Entry 3NM1 (X-ray diffraction, 3.21 A resolution); this record covers chains C and D of the 6 polymer chains in the assembly.

[Chain C (and D)]
Name: Thiamine biosynthetic bifunctional enzyme
From: Candida glabrata
Notes: EC 2.5.1.3, 2.7.1.50; chain D of this document is another copy of the same molecule, construct and numbering; everything in this record applies to it too
UniProt: Q6FV03 (Q6FV03_CANGA); numbering as in UniProt (aligned over 1-540)
Amino-acid sequence (540 residues; each row starts with the number of its first residue):
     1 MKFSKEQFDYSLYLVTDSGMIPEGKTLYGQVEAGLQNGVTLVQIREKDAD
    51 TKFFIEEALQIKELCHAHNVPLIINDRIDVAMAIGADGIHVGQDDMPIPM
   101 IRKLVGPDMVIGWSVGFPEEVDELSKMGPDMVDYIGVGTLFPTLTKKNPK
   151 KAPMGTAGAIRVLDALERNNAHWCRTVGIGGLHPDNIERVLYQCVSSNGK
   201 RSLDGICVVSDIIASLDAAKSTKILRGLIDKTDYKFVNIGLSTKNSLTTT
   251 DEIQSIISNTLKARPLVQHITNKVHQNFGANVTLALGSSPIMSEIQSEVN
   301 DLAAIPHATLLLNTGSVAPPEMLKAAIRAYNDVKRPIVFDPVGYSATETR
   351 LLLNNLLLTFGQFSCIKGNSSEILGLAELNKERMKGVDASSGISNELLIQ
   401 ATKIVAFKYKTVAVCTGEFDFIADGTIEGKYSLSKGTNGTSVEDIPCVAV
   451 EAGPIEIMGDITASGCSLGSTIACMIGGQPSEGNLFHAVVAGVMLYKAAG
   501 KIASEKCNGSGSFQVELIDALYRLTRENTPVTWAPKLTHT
Not modelled in the structure: 1, 107-108, 130-131, 243-245, 380-393, 435-436, 456-464
Bound ions: Mg2+: Asp76, Asp95 (together with pyrophosphate)
Residues lining bound ligands:
  - 3NM (4-methyl-5-[2-(phosphonooxy)ethyl]-1,3-thiazole-2-carboxylic acid): Arg45, Gly138, Thr139, Thr143, Thr145, Lys146, Lys151, Ile179, Gly180, Gly181, His183, Val208, Val209, Ser210
  - IFP (2-trifluoromethyl-5-methylene-5H-pyrimidin-4-ylideneamine): Tyr13, Val15, Gln43, Arg45, Asn75, His90, Ser114, Tyr134, Gly136, Val177, Ile179, Cys207
  - pyrophosphate (POP): Arg45, Lys47, Asn75, Asp76, Val91, Gly92, Gln93, Asp95, Ser114, Lys146
Reported in the primary citation:
  - binding site for 3NM: Lys146, Lys151
  - catalytic residues: Lys146 (by similarity / conservation)

[How chain C and chain D interact]
Pairs across the interface (24; chain C residue first):
  Asp50(C) - Asp94(D)
  Thr51(C) - Asp94(D)
  Thr51(C) - Asp95(D)
  Thr51(C) - Met96(D)
  Lys52(C) - Gln93(D)  hydrogen bond (side chain-backbone)
  Lys52(C) - Asp94(D)  salt bridge
  Lys52(C) - Asp95(D)
  Ile55(C) - Met96(D)  hydrophobic
  Asp76(C) - Arg77(D)
  Arg77(C) - Asp76(D)
  Arg77(C) - Arg77(D)
  Ile78(C) - Asp79(D)
  Asp79(C) - Arg77(D)  salt bridge
  Asp79(C) - Ile78(D)
  Asp79(C) - Asp79(D)  hydrogen bond (backbone-side chain)
  Ala83(C) - Met96(D)  hydrophobic
  Asp94(C) - Asp50(D)
  Asp94(C) - Thr51(D)
  Asp94(C) - Lys52(D)  hydrogen bond (backbone-backbone)
  Asp95(C) - Thr51(D)  hydrogen bond
  Asp95(C) - Lys52(D)
  Met96(C) - Thr51(D)
  Met96(C) - Ile55(D)  hydrophobic
  Leu104(C) - Met82(D)  hydrophobic
Also at the interface, not in a pair above, chain C (17 interface residues in all): Met82, Gln93, Pro97, Met100
Also at the interface, not in a pair above, chain D (18 interface residues in all): Phe53, Ala83, Pro97, Met100, Leu104

[Overview]
17 residues of chain C face 18 of chain D across their interface; the contacts include 4 hydrogen bonds and 2
salt bridges. Polar pairs include Lys52(C)-Asp94(D), Asp79(C)-Arg77(D) and Lys52(C)-Gln93(D). Chain C binds
compound 3NM, compound IFP and pyrophosphate. From the paper: the catalytic residue Lys146(C); a binding site
for 3NM at Lys146(C) and Lys151(C).
Chain C and chain D are both Thiamine biosynthetic bifunctional enzyme (Candida glabrata); the structure, The
Crystal Structure of Candida glabrata THI6, a Bifunctional Enzyme involved in Thiamin Biosyhthesis of
Eukaryotes, was determined by X-ray diffraction together with 3NL2, 3NL3, 3NL5 and 3NM3 from the same study.
